PDB entry 8ERX | X-ray diffraction, 2.07 A resolution | chains A and B of the 3 polymer chains in the assembly

Chain A:
Name: HLA-A*02:01
Organism: Homo sapiens
Notes: engineered mutation(s): G62Q, K66N, H70Q, H74D, V95I, R97I, H114R, Y116D, V152E
Sequence (274 residues; numbered 1 to 274; the number before each row is that of its first residue):
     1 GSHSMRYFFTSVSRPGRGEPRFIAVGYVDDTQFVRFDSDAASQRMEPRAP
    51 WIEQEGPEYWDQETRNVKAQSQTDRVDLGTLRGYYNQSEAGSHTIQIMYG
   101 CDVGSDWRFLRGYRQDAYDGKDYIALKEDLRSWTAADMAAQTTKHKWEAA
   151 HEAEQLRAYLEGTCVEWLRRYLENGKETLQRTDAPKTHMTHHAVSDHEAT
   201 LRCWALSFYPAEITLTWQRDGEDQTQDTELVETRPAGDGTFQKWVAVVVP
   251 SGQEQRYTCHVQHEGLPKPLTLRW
Disulfide bonds: Cys101-Cys164, Cys203-Cys259

Chain B:
Name: Beta-2-microglobulin
Organism: Homo sapiens
UniProtKB: P61769 (B2MG_HUMAN); residues 1-99 here correspond to UniProt positions 21-119 (UniProt number = residue number + 20)
Sequence (99 residues; each row starts with the number of its first residue):
     1 IQRTPKIQVYSRHPAENGKSNFLNCYVSGFHPSDIEVDLLKNGERIEKVE
    51 HSDLSFSKDWSFYLLYYTEFTPTEKDEYACRVNHVTLSQPKIVKWDRDM
Disulfide bonds: Cys25-Cys80
UniProt features mapped onto this chain:
  - modified residue: Gln2 (Pyrrolidone carboxylic acid)
  - glycosylation: Ile1 (N-linked (Glc) (glycation) isoleucine), Lys19 (N-linked (Glc) (glycation) lysine), Lys41 (N-linked (Glc) (glycation) lysine), Lys48 (N-linked (Glc) (glycation) lysine), Lys58 (N-linked (Glc) (glycation) lysine), Lys91 (N-linked (Glc) (glycation) lysine), Lys94 (N-linked (Glc) (glycation) lysine)

Interface between chain A and chain B:
Pairs across the interface (53; chain A residue first):
  Phe8(A) - Ser55(B)
  Phe8(A) - Phe56(B)  hydrophobic
  Phe9(A) - Phe56(B)
  Thr10(A) - Phe56(B)
  Thr10(A) - Phe62(B)
  Val12(A) - Ser33(B)
  Ile23(A) - Leu54(B)  hydrophobic
  Val25(A) - Asp53(B)
  Val25(A) - Leu54(B)
  Val25(A) - Ser55(B)
  Tyr27(A) - Ser55(B)
  Tyr27(A) - Tyr63(B)
  Gln32(A) - Asp53(B)  hydrogen bond
  Arg35(A) - Asp53(B)  salt bridge
  Arg48(A) - Asp53(B)  salt bridge
  Gln96(A) - His31(B)  hydrogen bond
  Gln96(A) - Phe56(B)
  Gln96(A) - Trp60(B)  hydrogen bond (side chain-backbone)
  Gln96(A) - Phe62(B)
  Ile97(A) - Phe56(B)
  Gln115(A) - Trp60(B)
  Asp116(A) - Trp60(B)
  Ala117(A) - Trp60(B)  hydrophobic
  Asp119(A) - Ile1(B)
  Asp119(A) - His31(B)
  Gly120(A) - Arg3(B)  hydrogen bond (backbone-side chain)
  Gly120(A) - His31(B)  hydrogen bond (backbone-side chain)
  Gly120(A) - Trp60(B)
  Asp122(A) - Trp60(B)  hydrogen bond
  His192(A) - Asp98(B)  salt bridge
  Arg202(A) - Asp98(B)
  Arg202(A) - Met99(B)  hydrogen bond (side chain-backbone)
  Trp204(A) - Asp98(B)
  Trp204(A) - Met99(B)  hydrophobic
  Glu232(A) - Lys6(B)  salt bridge
  Glu232(A) - Gln8(B)  hydrogen bond (backbone-side chain)
  Glu232(A) - Tyr26(B)
  Glu232(A) - Ser28(B)  hydrogen bond
  Arg234(A) - Gln8(B)  hydrogen bond
  Arg234(A) - Tyr10(B)
  Arg234(A) - Met99(B)  hydrogen bond
  Pro235(A) - Tyr10(B)  hydrogen bond (backbone-side chain)
  Pro235(A) - Asn24(B)
  Pro235(A) - Tyr26(B)
  Pro235(A) - Leu65(B)  hydrophobic
  Ala236(A) - Arg12(B)  hydrogen bond (backbone-side chain)
  Ala236(A) - Asn24(B)  hydrogen bond (backbone-side chain)
  Gly237(A) - Arg12(B)
  Gly237(A) - Leu65(B)
  Gln242(A) - Tyr10(B)
  Gln242(A) - Ser11(B)
  Gln242(A) - Arg12(B)  hydrogen bond (side chain-backbone)
  Trp244(A) - Met99(B)
Also at the interface, not in a pair above, chain A (34 interface residues in all): Thr94, Met98, Lys121, Val231, Thr233, Asp238
Also at the interface, not in a pair above, chain B (23 interface residues in all): Asp59

In short:
34 residues of chain A face 23 of chain B across their interface; the contacts include 15 hydrogen bonds and 4
salt bridges. Among the polar pairs are Arg35(A)-Asp53(B), Arg48(A)-Asp53(B) and His192(A)-Asp98(B).
Chain A is HLA-A*02:01 and chain B is Beta-2-microglobulin, both from Homo sapiens; the structure, Structure
of chimeric HLA-A*11:01-A*02:01 bound to HIV-1 RT peptide, was determined by X-ray diffraction (same
publication as 8ESH).
